5LPU - chains B and C of the 4 polymer chains in the assembly; structure by X-ray diffraction, 2.10 A resolution.

[Chain B]
Molecule: Annexin A2
Organism: Homo sapiens
UniProt: P07355 (ANXA2_HUMAN); numbering as in UniProt (aligned over 2-339)
Sequence (339 residues; each row starts with the number of its first residue):
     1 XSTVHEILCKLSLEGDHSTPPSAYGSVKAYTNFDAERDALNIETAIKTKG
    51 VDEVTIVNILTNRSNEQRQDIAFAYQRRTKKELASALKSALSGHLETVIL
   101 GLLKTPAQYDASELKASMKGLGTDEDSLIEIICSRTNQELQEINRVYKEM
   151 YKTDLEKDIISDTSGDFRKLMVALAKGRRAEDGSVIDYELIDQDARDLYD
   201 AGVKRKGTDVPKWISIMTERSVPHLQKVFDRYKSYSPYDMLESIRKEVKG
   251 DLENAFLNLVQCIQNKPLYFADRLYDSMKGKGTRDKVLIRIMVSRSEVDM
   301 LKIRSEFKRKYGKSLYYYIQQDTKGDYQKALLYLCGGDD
Construct notes: acetylation (1); engineered mutation Glu66 (Ala in P07355)
Modified residues: ACE (acetyl group) at position 1
UniProt features mapped onto this chain:
  - region: Ser2 to Tyr24 (S100A10-binding site)
  - modified residue: Ser2 (N-acetylserine), Tyr24 (Phosphotyrosine), Ser26 (Phosphoserine), Lys49 (N6-acetyllysine), Lys152 (N6-acetyllysine), Ser184 (Phosphoserine), Tyr199 (Phosphotyrosine), Lys227 (N6-acetyllysine)
  - cross-link: Lys49 (Glycyl lysine isopeptide (Lys-Gly) (interchain with G-Cter in SUMO1))
  - natural variant: Val98 (V98L: Does not affect interaction with PCSK9)
  - mutagenesis: Tyr24 (Y24A: Abolishes heat stress-induced cell surface localization), Ser26 (S26E: Stronger interaction with S100A4), Lys28 to Glu36 (No effect on interaction with PCSK9), Arg37 to Lys47 (Slightly decreases interaction with PCSK9), Arg77 to Lys81 (Strongly decreases interaction with PCSK9), Arg77 to Lys80 (Decreases interaction with PCSK9. Strongly decreases interaction with PCSK9; when associated with K-88), Lys80 to Ala84 (No effect on interaction with PCSK9), Lys88 (K88A: Strongly decreases interaction with PCSK9; when associated with 77-A--A-80)
Bound ions: Ca2+ site 1: Gly50, Val51; Ca2+ site 2: Lys88, Leu91, Glu96; Ca2+ site 3: Met118, Gly120, Gly122, Thr123, Asp162; Ca2+ site 4: Gly202, Arg205, Gly207, Glu247; Ca2+ site 5: Ser234, Met278, Gly280, Gly282, Asp322
Reported in the primary citation:
  - post-translational modification sites: Ser2, Ser12, Tyr24, Ser26 (citing earlier work)
  - mutagenesis - S12E/S26E (20-fold): decreased binding to S100A10
  - conformationally variable residues: Ala23 to Thr31

[Chain C]
Molecule: Protein S100-A4
Organism: Homo sapiens
UniProt: P26447 (S10A4_HUMAN); residue numbers follow UniProt; this construct covers 1-101
Sequence (104 residues; each row starts with the number of its first residue; numbers below 1 keep their minus sign (Gly-2 is residue -2)):
    -2 GSHMACPLEKALDVMVSTFHKYSGKEGDKFKLNKSELKELLTRELPSFLG
    48 KRTDEAAFQKLMSNLDSNRDNEVDFQEYCVFLSCIAMMCNEFFEGFPDKQ
    98 PRKK
Disordered / not traced: -2 to 1, 91-101
Construct notes: expression tag (-2 to 0)
UniProt features mapped onto this chain:
  - binding site (Ca(2+)): Lys28, Glu33, Asp63, Asn65, Asp67, Glu69, Glu74
  - modified residue: Ala2 (N-acetylalanine), Lys7 (N6-acetyllysine), Lys35 (N6-acetyllysine)
Bound ions: Ca2+ site 1: Ser20, Glu23, Asp25, Lys28, Glu33; Ca2+ site 2: Asp63, Asn65, Asp67, Glu69, Glu74

[How chain B and chain C interact]
Residue-residue contacts - 21 pairs, chain B then chain C:
  Thr3(B) - Phe45(C)  hydrogen bond (side chain-backbone)
  Thr3(B) - Met85(C)
  Val4(B) - Ala54(C)
  Glu6(B) - Met85(C)
  Ile7(B) - Phe45(C)  hydrophobic
  Ile7(B) - Leu58(C)  hydrophobic
  Ile7(B) - Cys81(C)  hydrophobic
  Ile7(B) - Ile82(C)
  Ile7(B) - Met85(C)  hydrophobic
  Leu8(B) - Asn61(C)
  Lys10(B) - Cys81(C)
  Lys10(B) - Met85(C)
  Lys10(B) - Glu88(C)  salt bridge
  Leu11(B) - Asn61(C)
  Leu11(B) - Leu62(C)  hydrophobic
  Leu11(B) - Val77(C)  hydrophobic
  Leu11(B) - Cys81(C)  hydrophobic
  Glu14(B) - Met84(C)
  Ser18(B) - Ser64(C)
  Thr19(B) - Gln73(C)  hydrogen bond (backbone-side chain)
  Pro21(B) - Gln73(C)
Also at the interface, not in a pair above, chain B (14 interface residues in all): Asp16, His17, Pro20
Also at the interface, not in a pair above, chain C (15 interface residues in all): Lys57, Phe78
From the paper, about this interface:
  - interface residues, chain B: Ser2(B)

[Summary]
14 residues of chain B and 15 residues of chain C are in contact, with 2 hydrogen bonds and 1 salt bridge.
Polar contacts include Lys10(B)-Glu88(C), Thr3(B)-Phe45(C) and Thr19(B)-Gln73(C). The paper reports that
S12E/S26E of chain B reduce binding to S100A10; the interface residue Ser2(B).
Here chain B is Annexin A2 and chain C is Protein S100-A4, both from Homo sapiens. Entry 5LPU (Crystal
structure of Annexin A2 complexed with S100A4) was determined by X-ray diffraction, deposited together with
5LPX, 5LQ0 and 5LQ2.
